6TVF - chains B and I of the 6 polymer chains in the assembly; structure by X-ray diffraction, 2.60 A resolution.

# Chain B
Molecule: Hemagglutinin HA2
Organism: Influenza A virus
Reference sequence: A0A0A7HR51 (A0A0A7HR51_9INFA); residues 1-176 here correspond to UniProt positions 333-508 (UniProt number = residue number + 332)
Chain sequence (177 residues; numbered 1 to 177; the number before each row is that of its first residue):
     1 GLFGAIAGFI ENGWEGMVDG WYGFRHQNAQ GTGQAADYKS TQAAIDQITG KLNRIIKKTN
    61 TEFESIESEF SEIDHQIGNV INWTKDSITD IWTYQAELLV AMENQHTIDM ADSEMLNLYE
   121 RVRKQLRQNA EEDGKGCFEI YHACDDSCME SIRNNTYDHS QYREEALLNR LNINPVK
Disordered / not traced: 173-177
Sequence notes: expression tag (177)
Disulfides: Cys144-Cys148
Glycans and other covalent adducts: N-acetylglucosamine (NAG) linked to Asn82, Asn154
Metal / ion sites: Ca2+ site 1: Glu64 (together with N-acetylglucosamine) (shared with 1 residue of chain A; 1 residue of chain H); Ca2+ site 2: Asn79 (together with N-acetylglucosamine) (shared with Glu104(I) of chain I; 1 residue of chain J)

# Chain I
Molecule: Hemagglutinin HA1
Organism: Influenza A virus
Reference sequence: A0A0A7HR51 (A0A0A7HR51_9INFA); residues 1-323 here correspond to UniProt positions 10-332 (UniProt number = residue number + 9)
Chain sequence (325 residues; numbered -1 to 323; the number before each row is that of its first residue; numbers below 1 keep their minus sign (Asp-1 is residue -1)):
    -1 DPDKICLGHH AVANGTIVKT LTNEQEEVTN ATETVESTSL NRLCMKGRNH KDLGNCHPIG
    59 MLIGTPACDL HLTGTWDTLI ERKNAIAYCY PGATVNEEAL RQKIMESGGI SKINTGFTYG
   119 SSINSAGTTK ACMRNGGNSF YAELKWLVSK NKGQNFPQTT NTYRNADTAE HLIMWGIHHP
   179 SSTQEKNDLY GTQSLSISVG SSTYKNNFVP VVGARPQVNG QSGRIDFHWT LVQPGDKITF
   239 SHNGGLIAPS RVSKLIGRGL GIQSEAPIDN SCESKCFWRG GSINTRLPFQ NLSPRTVGQC
   299 PKYVNKKSLM LATGMRNVPE LVQGR
Disordered / not traced: 319-323
Sequence notes: expression tag (-1 to 0); conflict Gln219 (Leu228 in A0A0A7HR51)
Disulfides: Cys42-Cys270, Cys54-Cys66, Cys87-Cys130, Cys274-Cys298
Metal / ion sites: Ca2+: Glu104 (together with N-acetylglucosamine) (shared with Asn79(B) of chain B; 1 residue of chain J)
Residues lining bound ligands: N-acetyl-alpha-neuraminic acid (SIA): Tyr88, Gly125, Thr126, Thr127, Lys128, Trp144, His176, Glu183, Leu187, Gln219

# Interface between chain B and chain I
Contacting residue pairs (9):
  His75(B) - Ala97(I)
  His75(B) - Lys101(I)
  His75(B) - Glu104(I)  salt bridge
  Gln76(B) - Glu96(I)
  Gln76(B) - Ala97(I)
  Gln76(B) - Gln100(I)
  Asn79(B) - Gln100(I)  hydrogen bond
  Asn79(B) - Glu104(I)  hydrogen bond
  Asp90(B) - Lys300(I)  salt bridge
Also at the interface, not in a pair above, chain B (6 interface residues in all): Glu72, Tyr94
Also at the interface, not in a pair above, chain I (8 interface residues in all): Glu168, Phe287

# In short
6 residues of chain B and 8 residues of chain I are in contact; the contacts include 2 hydrogen bonds and 2
salt bridges. Polar pairs include His75(B)-Glu104(I), Asp90(B)-Lys300(I) and Asn79(B)-Gln100(I). Bound to
chain I: N-acetyl-alpha-neuraminic acid. Covalently linked N-acetylglucosamine: at Asn82(B) and Asn154(B).
Here chain B is Hemagglutinin HA2 and chain I is Hemagglutinin HA1, both from Influenza A virus. Entry 6TVF
(Crystal structure of the haemagglutinin from a H10N7 seal influenza virus isolated in Germany in complex ...)
was determined by X-ray diffraction together with 6TJW, 6TJY, 6TVA, 6TVB, 6TVC, 6TVD and 9 further entries
from the same study.
